PDB entry 5YI3 | X-ray diffraction, 2.90 A resolution | chains A and B of the 4 polymer chains in the assembly

[Chain A (and B)]
Name: Zinc transport transcriptional regulator
Source organism: Lactococcus lactis subsp. lactis (strain IL1403)
Notes: chain B of this document is another copy of the same molecule, construct and numbering; everything in this record applies to it too
UniProtKB: Q9CDU5 (Q9CDU5_LACLA); residues 2-146 here correspond to UniProt positions 1-145 (UniProt number = residue number - 1)
Chain sequence (146 residues; numbered 1 to 146; the number before each row is that of its first residue):
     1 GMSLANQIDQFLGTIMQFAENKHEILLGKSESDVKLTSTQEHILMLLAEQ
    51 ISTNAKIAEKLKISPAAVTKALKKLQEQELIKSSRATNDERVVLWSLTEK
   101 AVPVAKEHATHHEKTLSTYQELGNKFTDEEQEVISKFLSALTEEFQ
Sequence notes: expression tag (1); engineered mutation Ser30 (Cys29 in Q9CDU5)
Bound ions: Zn2+: Glu24, His42, His108, His112
What the authors report for this chain:
  - Zn2+ coordination: His42
  - conformationally variable residues (side-chain flip): His42

[Chain A / chain B interface]
Residue-residue contacts - 71 pairs, chain A then chain B:
  Met2(A) - Glu132(B)
  Leu4(A) - Gly123(B)
  Leu4(A) - Gln131(B)
  Leu4(A) - Ser135(B)
  Ala5(A) - Leu116(B)
  Ala5(A) - Tyr119(B)  hydrophobic
  Asn6(A) - Leu116(B)
  Gln7(A) - Ser135(B)
  Gln7(A) - Leu138(B)
  Gln7(A) - Ser139(B)
  Ile8(A) - Tyr119(B)  hydrophobic
  Phe11(A) - Leu141(B)  hydrophobic
  Phe11(A) - Thr142(B)
  Phe11(A) - Phe145(B)  hydrophobic
  Leu12(A) - Ile15(B)  hydrophobic
  Leu12(A) - Ile25(B)  hydrophobic
  Leu12(A) - Tyr119(B)
  Thr14(A) - Phe145(B)
  Ile15(A) - Leu12(B)  hydrophobic
  Met16(A) - Ala19(B)  hydrophobic
  Met16(A) - Lys22(B)
  Met16(A) - His23(B)
  Met16(A) - Ile25(B)  hydrophobic
  Gln17(A) - Lys62(B)
  Phe18(A) - Glu144(B)
  Phe18(A) - Phe145(B)  hydrophobic
  Asn21(A) - His23(B)
  Lys22(A) - Met16(B)
  His23(A) - Met16(B)
  His23(A) - Glu20(B)  hydrogen bond (side chain-backbone)
  Glu24(A) - Met16(B)
  Ile25(A) - Met16(B)  hydrophobic
  Leu27(A) - Glu144(B)
  Leu27(A) - Phe145(B)  hydrophobic
  Lys62(A) - Gln17(B)  hydrogen bond
  Leu116(A) - Ala5(B)  hydrophobic
  Leu116(A) - Asp9(B)
  Thr118(A) - Glu144(B)
  Tyr119(A) - Ala5(B)  hydrophobic
  Tyr119(A) - Ile8(B)  hydrophobic
  Tyr119(A) - Leu12(B)
  Leu122(A) - Phe137(B)  hydrophobic
  Leu122(A) - Ala140(B)
  Leu122(A) - Leu141(B)  hydrophobic
  Leu122(A) - Glu144(B)
  Gly123(A) - Leu4(B)
  Phe126(A) - Val133(B)
  Phe126(A) - Phe137(B)  hydrophobic
  Val133(A) - Phe126(B)
  Val133(A) - Glu130(B)
  Val133(A) - Ile134(B)
  Ile134(A) - Ile134(B)  hydrophobic
  Ile134(A) - Phe137(B)  hydrophobic
  Ser135(A) - Gln7(B)  hydrogen bond
  Lys136(A) - Phe126(B)
  Phe137(A) - Phe126(B)  hydrophobic
  Phe137(A) - Ile134(B)  hydrophobic
  Phe137(A) - Leu138(B)  hydrophobic
  Leu138(A) - Gln7(B)
  Leu138(A) - Phe137(B)  hydrophobic
  Ser139(A) - Gln7(B)
  Leu141(A) - Phe11(B)  hydrophobic
  Thr142(A) - Phe11(B)
  Thr142(A) - Thr14(B)
  Glu144(A) - Leu27(B)
  Glu144(A) - Thr118(B)
  Phe145(A) - Phe11(B)  hydrophobic
  Phe145(A) - Ile15(B)  hydrophobic
  Phe145(A) - Phe18(B)  hydrophobic
  Phe145(A) - Ile25(B)  hydrophobic
  Phe145(A) - Leu27(B)  hydrophobic
Other interface residues (no listed pair), chain A (42 interface residues in all): Asp9, Ala19, Gln120, Glu130, Gln131
Other interface residues (no listed pair), chain B (43 interface residues in all): Asn6, Glu24, His112, Gln120, Lys136

[Overview]
42 residues of chain A face 43 of chain B across their interface; the contacts include 3 hydrogen bonds. Polar
pairs include His23(A)-Glu20(B), Lys62(A)-Gln17(B) and Ser135(A)-Gln7(B). Glu24(A), His42(A), His108(A) and
His112(A) form the Zn2+ site. From the paper: Zn2+ coordination by His42(A); conformational variability at
His42(A).
Both chains are Zinc transport transcriptional regulator (Lactococcus lactis subsp. lactis (strain IL1403)).
Entry 5YI3 (Structure of Lactococcus lactis ZitR, C30S mutant in complex with DNA) was determined by X-ray
diffraction, deposited together with 5YI2.
